Entry 7QOH (electron microscopy, 3.32 A resolution); this record covers chains C and l of the 18 polymer chains in the assembly.

[Chain C]
Molecule: Major capsid protein gp32
Source organism: Bacteroides phage crAss001
Reference sequence: A0A385DVU6 (A0A385DVU6_9CAUD); residue numbers follow UniProt; this construct covers 1-504
Amino-acid sequence (504 residues; numbered 1 to 504; the number before each row is that of its first residue):
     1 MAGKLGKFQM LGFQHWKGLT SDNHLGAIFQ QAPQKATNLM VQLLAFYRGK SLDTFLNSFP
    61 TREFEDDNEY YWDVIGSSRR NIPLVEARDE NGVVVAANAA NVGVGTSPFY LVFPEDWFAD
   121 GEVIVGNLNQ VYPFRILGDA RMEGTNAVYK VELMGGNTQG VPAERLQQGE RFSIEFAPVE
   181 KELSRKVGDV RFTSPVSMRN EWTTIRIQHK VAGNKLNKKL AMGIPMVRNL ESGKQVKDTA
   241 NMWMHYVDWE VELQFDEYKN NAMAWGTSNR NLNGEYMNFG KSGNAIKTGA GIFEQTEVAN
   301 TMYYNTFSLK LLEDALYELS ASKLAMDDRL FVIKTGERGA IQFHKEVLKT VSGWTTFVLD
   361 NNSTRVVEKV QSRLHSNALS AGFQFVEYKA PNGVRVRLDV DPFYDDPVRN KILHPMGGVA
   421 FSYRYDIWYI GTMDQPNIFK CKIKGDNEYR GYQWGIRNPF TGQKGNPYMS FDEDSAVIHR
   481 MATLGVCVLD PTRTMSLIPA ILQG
Disordered / not traced: 1
Metal / ion sites: Mg2+: T296, P491, T494

[Chain l]
Molecule: Portal protein gp20
Source organism: Bacteroides phage crAss001
Reference sequence: A0A385DT68 (A0A385DT68_9CAUD); residue numbers follow UniProt; this construct covers 1-806
Amino-acid sequence (806 residues; row label = number of the first residue in the row):
     1 MADFLNFPRQ MLPFSKKTKQ WRKDCLLWAN QKTFFNYSLV RKSVIHKKIN YDLLNGRLHM
    61 SDLELVLNPD GIKAAYIPDR LQHYPIMNSK LNVLRGEESK RVFDFKVVVT NPNAISEIED
   121 NKKNELLQRL QEMITDTSIS EDEYNIKLEK LNDYYTYEWQ DIREVRANEL LNHYIKEYDI
   181 PLIFNNGFMD AMTCGEEIYQ CDIVGGEPVI ERVNPLKIRI FKSGYSNKVE DADMIILEDY
   241 WSPGRVIDTY YDVLSPKDIK YIETMPDYIG QGAVDQMDNI DERYGFVNQN MIGDEITVRD
   301 GTYFFDPANL FTEGIANSLL PYDLAGNLRV LRLYWKSKRK ILKVKSYDPE TGEEEWNFYP
   361 ENYVVNKEAG EEVQSFWVNE AWEGTMIGNE IFVNMRPRLI QYNRLNNPSR CHFGIVGSIY
   421 NLNDSRPFSL VDMMKPYNYL YDAIHDRLNK AIASNWGSIL ELDLSKVPKG WDVGKWMYYA
   481 RVNHIAVIDS FKEGTIGAST GKLAGALNNA GKGMIETNIG NYIQQQINLL EFIKMEMADV
   541 AGISKQREGQ ISQRETVGGV ERATLQSSHI TEWLFTIHDD VKKRALECFL ETAKVALKGR
   601 NKKFQYILSD TSTRVMEIDG DEFAEADYGL VVDNSNGTQE LQQKLDTLAQ AALQTQTLSF
   661 STITKLYTSS SLAEKQRLIE KDEKQIRERQ AQAQKEQLEA QQQIAAMQQQ QKEAELLQKE
   721 EANIRDNQTK IIIAQIQSEG GPDEEDGIMI DDYSPEAKAN LAEKIREFDE KLKLDKDKLK
   781 LDKKKAETDA SIKRQALRKK SSTTNK
Disordered / not traced: 1-287, 304-806
Reported in the primary citation:
  - conformationally variable residues (loop rearrangement): I292 to D306

[How chain C and chain l interact]
Residue-residue contacts (22):
  D66(C) - D294(l)
  D67(C) - D294(l)
  D67(C) - I296(l)
  R206(C) - V298(l)
  R206(C) - D300(l)
  R206(C) - Y303(l)  hydrogen bond
  D446(C) - M291(l)
  D446(C) - G293(l)
  Y449(C) - Q289(l)
  Y449(C) - M291(l)  hydrophobic
  Y449(C) - Y303(l)
  G451(C) - Y303(l)
  Y452(C) - Y303(l)
  Q453(C) - D300(l)
  Q453(C) - T302(l)
  S470(C) - T302(l)  hydrogen bond (side chain-backbone)
  S470(C) - Y303(l)
  H479(C) - D300(l)  salt bridge
  H479(C) - Y303(l)  hydrogen bond
  M481(C) - I296(l)  hydrophobic
  M481(C) - V298(l)  hydrophobic
  T483(C) - I296(l)
Interface residues without a listed pair, chain C (15 interface residues in all): N447, M469, A482
Interface residues without a listed pair, chain l (11 interface residues in all): E295, G301

[Summary]
The interface between chain C and chain l involves 15 residues on one side and 11 on the other, with 3
hydrogen bonds and 1 salt bridge. Among the polar pairs are H479(C)-D300(l), R206(C)-Y303(l) and
S470(C)-T302(l). T296(C), P491(C) and T494(C) coordinate Mg2+. From the paper: conformational variability at
I292(l).
Chain C is Major capsid protein gp32 and chain l is Portal protein gp20, both from Bacteroides phage crAss001;
the structure, Unique vertex of the phicrAss001 virion with C5 symmetry imposed, was determined by electron
microscopy (same publication as 7QOG, 7QOI, 7QOJ, 7QOK and 7QOL).
